Entry 2ZA2 (X-ray diffraction, 2.70 A resolution); this record covers chains A and B.

# Chain A (and B)
Name: Orotidine 5'-phosphate decarboxylase
Source organism: Plasmodium falciparum
Notes: EC 4.1.1.23; chain B of this document is another copy of the same molecule, construct and numbering; everything in this record applies to it too
UniProtKB: Q8T6J6 (Q8T6J6_PLAFA); residue numbers follow UniProt; this construct covers 1-323
Sequence (323 residues; row label = number of the first residue in the row):
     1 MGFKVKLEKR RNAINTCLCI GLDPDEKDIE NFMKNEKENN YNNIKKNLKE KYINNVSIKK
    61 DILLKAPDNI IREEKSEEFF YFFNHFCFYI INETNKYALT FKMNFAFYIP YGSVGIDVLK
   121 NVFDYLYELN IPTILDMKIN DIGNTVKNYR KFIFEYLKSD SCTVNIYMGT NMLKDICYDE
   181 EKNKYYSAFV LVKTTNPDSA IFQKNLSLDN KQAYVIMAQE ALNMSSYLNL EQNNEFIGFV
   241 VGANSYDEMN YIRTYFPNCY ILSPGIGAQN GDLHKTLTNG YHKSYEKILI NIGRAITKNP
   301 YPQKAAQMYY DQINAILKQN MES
Unresolved in the structure: 70-74, 268-274, 319-323 (chain B: 68-70, 268-272, 319-323)

# How chain A and chain B interact
Residue-residue contacts (98; chain A residue first):
  Glu26(A) with Lys151(B), salt bridge
  Asn104(A) with Asp141(B); Thr145(B)
  Phe105(A) with Phe105(B), hydrophobic
  Ala106(A) with Thr145(B); Asn148(B); Tyr149(B)
  Phe107(A) with Thr145(B); Asn148(B)
  Ile109(A) with Tyr149(B), hydrophobic; Phe152(B)
  Pro110(A) with Asn148(B); Lys151(B); Phe152(B), hydrophobic
  Tyr111(A) with Lys151(B); Tyr156(B)
  Gly112(A) with Ile116(B); Tyr156(B)
  Ser113(A) with Ser113(B); Ile116(B); Asp117(B), hydrogen bond
  Ile116(A) with Ile109(B), hydrophobic; Gly112(B); Ser113(B)
  Asp117(A) with Ser113(B), hydrogen bond
  Lys138(A) with Asn140(B); Asp141(B), salt bridge; Met168(B)
  Asn140(A) with Lys138(B), hydrogen bond (side chain-backbone); Asn140(B); Asn165(B), hydrogen bond; Leu191(B)
  Asp141(A) with Asn104(B); Lys138(B), salt bridge
  Ile142(A) with Asn196(B); Pro197(B), hydrophobic
  Thr145(A) with Ala106(B); Phe107(B)
  Asn148(A) with Ala106(B); Phe107(B); Pro110(B)
  Tyr149(A) with Phe105(B); Ala106(B), hydrogen bond (side chain-backbone)
  Lys151(A) with Glu26(B), salt bridge; Pro110(B); Tyr111(B)
  Phe152(A) with Ile109(B); Pro110(B), hydrophobic
  Tyr156(A) with Tyr111(B); Gly112(B)
  Asn165(A) with Asn140(B), hydrogen bond; Asn165(B), hydrogen bond
  Ile166(A) with Phe202(B)
  Tyr167(A) with Asn165(B); Tyr167(B), hydrophobic; Val192(B); Ile201(B); Phe202(B); Gln203(B); Ala213(B); Met217(B)
  Met168(A) with Lys138(B); Leu191(B), hydrophobic; Thr194(B); Pro197(B); Gln203(B)
  Gly169(A) with Ser199(B)
  Thr170(A) with Ser199(B)
  Asn171(A) with Ser199(B)
  Leu191(A) with Asn140(B); Tyr167(B); Met168(B), hydrophobic
  Val192(A) with Tyr167(B)
  Asn196(A) with Met168(B), hydrogen bond (side chain-backbone)
  Asp198(A) with Gly169(B); Thr170(B), hydrogen bond (side chain-backbone); Asn171(B), hydrogen bond (side chain-backbone)
  Ser199(A) with Met168(B)
  Ile201(A) with Glu220(B)
  Phe202(A) with Ile166(B); Tyr167(B); Met217(B), hydrophobic
  Gln203(A) with Tyr167(B); Met168(B)
  Leu206(A) with Leu206(B), hydrophobic; Ser207(B); Ala213(B), hydrophobic
  Ser207(A) with Asn205(B); Leu206(B); Ser207(B), hydrogen bond (backbone-backbone)
  Leu208(A) with Asn205(B); Leu206(B), hydrophobic
  Ala213(A) with Leu206(B), hydrophobic
  Ile216(A) with Phe202(B), hydrophobic; Leu206(B), hydrophobic
  Met217(A) with Tyr167(B); Phe202(B), hydrophobic
  Glu220(A) with Phe202(B)
Also at the interface, not in a pair above, chain A (48 interface residues in all): Met137, Thr194, Asn205, Tyr214
Also at the interface, not in a pair above, chain B (48 interface residues in all): Met137, Ala200, Leu208, Tyr214, Ile216

# In short
Chain A and chain B each contribute 48 residues to their interface; the contacts include 11 hydrogen bonds and
4 salt bridges. Among the polar pairs are Glu26(A)-Lys151(B), Lys138(A)-Asp141(B) and Ser113(A)-Asp117(B).
Both chains are Orotidine 5'-phosphate decarboxylase (Plasmodium falciparum). Entry 2ZA2 (Crystal Structure of
the apo-form of orotidine-5'-monophosphate decarboxylase from P.falciparum) was determined by X-ray
diffraction, deposited together with 2ZA1 and 2ZA3.
